PDB entry 8PFG | electron microscopy, 3.10 A resolution | chains I and J of the 9 polymer chains in the assembly

Chain I:
Name: DNA-directed RNA polymerase subunit beta
From: Escherichia coli
Notes: EC 2.7.7.6
Reference sequence: P0A8V2 (RPOB_ECOLI); numbering as in UniProt (aligned over 1-1342)
Sequence (1342 residues; each row starts with the number of its first residue):
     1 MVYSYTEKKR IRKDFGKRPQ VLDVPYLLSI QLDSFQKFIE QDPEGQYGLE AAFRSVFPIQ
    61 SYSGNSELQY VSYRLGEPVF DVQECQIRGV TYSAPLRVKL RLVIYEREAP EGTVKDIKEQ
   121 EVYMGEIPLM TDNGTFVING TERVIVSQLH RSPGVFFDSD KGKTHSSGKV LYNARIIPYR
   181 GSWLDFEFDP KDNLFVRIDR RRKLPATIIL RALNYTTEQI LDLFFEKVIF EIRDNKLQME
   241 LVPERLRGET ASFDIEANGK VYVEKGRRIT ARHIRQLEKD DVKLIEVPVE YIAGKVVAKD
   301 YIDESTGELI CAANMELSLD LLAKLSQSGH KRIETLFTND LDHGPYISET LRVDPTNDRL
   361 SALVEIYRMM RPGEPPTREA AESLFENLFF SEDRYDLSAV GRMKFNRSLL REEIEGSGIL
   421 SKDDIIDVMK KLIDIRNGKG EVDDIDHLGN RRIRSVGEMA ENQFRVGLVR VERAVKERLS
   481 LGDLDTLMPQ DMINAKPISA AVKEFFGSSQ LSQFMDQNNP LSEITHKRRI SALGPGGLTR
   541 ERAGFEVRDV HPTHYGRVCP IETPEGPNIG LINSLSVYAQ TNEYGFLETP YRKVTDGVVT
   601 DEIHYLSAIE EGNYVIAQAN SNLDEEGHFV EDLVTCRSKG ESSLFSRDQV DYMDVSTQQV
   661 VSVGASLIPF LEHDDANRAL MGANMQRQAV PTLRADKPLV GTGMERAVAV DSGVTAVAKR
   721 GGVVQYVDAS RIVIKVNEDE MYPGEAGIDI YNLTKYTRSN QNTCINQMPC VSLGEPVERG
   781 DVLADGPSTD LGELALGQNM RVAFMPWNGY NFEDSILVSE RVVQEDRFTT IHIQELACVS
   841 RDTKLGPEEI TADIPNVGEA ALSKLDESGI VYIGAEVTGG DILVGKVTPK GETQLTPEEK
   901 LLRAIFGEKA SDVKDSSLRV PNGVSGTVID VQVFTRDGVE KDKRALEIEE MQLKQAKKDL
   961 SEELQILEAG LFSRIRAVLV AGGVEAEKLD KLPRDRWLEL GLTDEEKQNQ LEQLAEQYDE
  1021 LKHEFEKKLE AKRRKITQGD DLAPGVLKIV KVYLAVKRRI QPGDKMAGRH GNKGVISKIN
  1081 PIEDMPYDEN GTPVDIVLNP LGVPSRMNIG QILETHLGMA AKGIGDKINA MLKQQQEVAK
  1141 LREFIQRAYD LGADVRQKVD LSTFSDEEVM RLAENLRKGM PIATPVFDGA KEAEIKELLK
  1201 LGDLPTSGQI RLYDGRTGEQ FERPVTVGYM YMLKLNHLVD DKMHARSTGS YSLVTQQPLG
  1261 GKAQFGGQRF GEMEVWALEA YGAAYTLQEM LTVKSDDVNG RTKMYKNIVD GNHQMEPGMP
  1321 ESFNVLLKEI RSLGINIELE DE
Unresolved in the structure: 891-911

Chain J:
Name: DNA-directed RNA polymerase subunit beta'
From: Escherichia coli
Notes: EC 2.7.7.6
Reference sequence: P0A8T7 (RPOC_ECOLI); residue numbers follow UniProt; this construct covers 2-1407
Sequence (1416 residues; each row starts with the number of its first residue):
     1 VKDLLKFLKA QTKTEEFDAI KIALASPDMI RSWSFGEVKK PETINYRTFK PERDGLFCAR
    61 IFGPVKDYEC LCGKYKRLKH RGVICEKCGV EVTQTKVRRE RMGHIELASP TAHIWFLKSL
   121 PSRIGLLLDM PLRDIERVLY FESYVVIEGG MTNLERQQIL TEEQYLDALE EFGDEFDAKM
   181 GAEAIQALLK SMDLEQECEQ LREELNETNS ETKRKKLTKR IKLLEAFVQS GNKPEWMILT
   241 VLPVLPPDLR PLVPLDGGRF ATSDLNDLYR RVINRNNRLK RLLDLAAPDI IVRNEKRMLQ
   301 EAVDALLDNG RRGRAITGSN KRPLKSLADM IKGKQGRFRQ NLLGKRVDYS GRSVITVGPY
   361 LRLHQCGLPK KMALELFKPF IYGKLELRGL ATTIKAAKKM VEREEAVVWD ILDEVIREHP
   421 VLLNRAPTLH RLGIQAFEPV LIEGKAIQLH PLVCAAYNAD FDGDQMAVHV PLTLEAQLEA
   481 RALMMSTNNI LSPANGEPII VPSQDVVLGL YYMTRDCVNA KGEGMVLTGP KEAERLYRSG
   541 LASLHARVKV RITEYEKDAN GELVAKTSLK DTTVGRAILW MIVPKGLPYS IVNQALGKKA
   601 ISKMLNTCYR ILGLKPTVIF ADQIMYTGFA YAARSGASVG IDDMVIPEKK HEIISEAEAE
   661 VAEIQEQFQS GLVTAGERYN KVIDIWAAAN DRVSKAMMDN LQTETVINRD GQEEKQVSFN
   721 SIYMMADSGA RGSAAQIRQL AGMRGLMAKP DGSIIETPIT ANFREGLNVL QYFISTHGAR
   781 KGLADTALKT ANSGYLTRRL VDVAQDLVVT EDDCGTHEGI MMTPVIEGGD VKEPLRDRVL
   841 GRVTAEDVLK PGTADILVPR NTLLHEQWCD LLEENSVDAV KVRSVVSCDT DFGVCAHCYG
   901 RDLARGHIIN KGEAIGVIAA QSIGEPGTQL TMRTFHIGGA ASRAAAESSI QVKNKGSIKL
   961 SNVKSVVNSS GKLVITSRNT ELKLIDEFGR TKESYKVPYG AVLAKGDGEQ VAGGETVANW
  1021 DPHTMPVITE VSGFVRFTDM IDGQTITRQT DELTGLSSLV VLDSAERTAG GKDLRPALKI
  1081 VDAQGNDVLI PGTDMPAQYF LPGKAIVQLE DGVQISSGDT LARIPQESGG TKDITGGLPR
  1141 VADLFEARRP KEPAILAEIS GIVSFGKETK GKRRLVITPV DGSDPYEEMI PKWRQLNVFE
  1201 GERVERGDVI SDGPEAPHDI LRLRGVHAVT RYIVNEVQDV YRLQGVKIND KHIEVIVRQM
  1261 LRKATIVNAG SSDFLEGEQV EYSRVKIANR ELEANGKVGA TYSRDLLGIT KASLATESFI
  1321 SAASFQETTR VLTEAAVAGK RDELRGLKEN VIVGRLIPAG TGYAYHQDRM RRRAAGEAPA
  1381 APQVTAEDAS ASLAELLNAG LGGSDNELEV HHHHHH
Unresolved in the structure: 1-15, 68-92, 936-946, 1127-1133, 1376-1416
Sequence notes: expression tag (1, 1408-1416)
Bound ions: Mg2+: Asp460, Asp462, Asp464 (shared with 2 residues of chain R); Zn2+: Cys814, Cys888, Cys895, Cys898

How chain I and chain J interact:
Contacting residue pairs (336; chain I residue first):
  Ser166(I) - Lys1151(J)
  Gly544(I) - Leu788(J)
  Phe545(I) - Asp785(J)
  Phe545(I) - Leu788(J)  hydrophobic
  Phe545(I) - Arg933(J)  hydrogen bond (backbone-side chain)
  Arg548(I) - Arg780(J)  hydrogen bond (backbone-side chain)
  Arg548(I) - Leu788(J)
  Asp549(I) - Pro750(J)
  Asp549(I) - Lys781(J)
  Asp549(I) - Arg933(J)  salt bridge
  Val550(I) - Pro750(J)
  Val550(I) - Phe773(J)  hydrophobic
  Val550(I) - His777(J)  hydrogen bond (backbone-side chain)
  Val550(I) - Arg780(J)
  His551(I) - Phe773(J)
  Pro552(I) - Phe773(J)  hydrophobic
  Tyr555(I) - Val769(J)
  Tyr555(I) - Phe773(J)
  Cys559(I) - Arg780(J)
  Pro560(I) - Phe773(J)  hydrophobic
  Pro560(I) - Thr776(J)
  Pro560(I) - Arg780(J)  hydrogen bond (backbone-side chain)
  Ile561(I) - Thr776(J)
  Thr563(I) - Arg780(J)
  Glu565(I) - Leu783(J)
  Gly566(I) - Ala787(J)
  Ile569(I) - Leu783(J)  hydrophobic
  Gly570(I) - Arg780(J)
  Asn573(I) - Arg780(J)
  Gln618(I) - Asn768(J)
  Gln618(I) - Leu770(J)
  Asn620(I) - Val769(J)
  Arg637(I) - Leu770(J)
  Ser642(I) - Leu770(J)
  Thr657(I) - Val769(J)
  Leu671(I) - Tyr772(J)  hydrogen bond (backbone-side chain)
  Glu672(I) - Leu767(J)
  His673(I) - Phe763(J)  hydrogen bond (side chain-backbone)
  His673(I) - Arg764(J)  hydrogen bond (side chain-backbone)
  His673(I) - Glu765(J)  hydrogen bond (side chain-backbone)
  Asp674(I) - Phe763(J)
  Asp674(I) - Tyr772(J)  hydrogen bond (backbone-side chain)
  Asp675(I) - Arg744(J)  salt bridge
  Asp675(I) - Phe763(J)
  Asp675(I) - Tyr772(J)
  Ala676(I) - Tyr772(J)
  Ala676(I) - Ala779(J)  hydrophobic
  Asn677(I) - Ala779(J)
  Asn677(I) - Leu783(J)
  Ala679(I) - Tyr772(J)
  Leu680(I) - Leu783(J)  hydrophobic
  Phe804(I) - Ala637(J)
  Phe804(I) - Ser638(J)  hydrogen bond (backbone-side chain)
  Met805(I) - Ala633(J)
  Met805(I) - Ala637(J)
  Pro806(I) - Ala633(J)
  Pro806(I) - Ala637(J)
  Trp807(I) - Ala633(J)  hydrophobic
  Asn808(I) - Pro359(J)
  Asn808(I) - Phe629(J)
  Asn808(I) - Ala633(J)
  Gly809(I) - Val357(J)
  Gly809(I) - Pro359(J)
  Gly809(I) - Phe629(J)
  Tyr810(I) - Val357(J)
  Tyr810(I) - Pro359(J)
  Phe812(I) - Val357(J)  hydrophobic
  Phe812(I) - Pro451(J)
  Phe812(I) - Phe461(J)  hydrophobic
  Phe812(I) - Ser503(J)
  Phe812(I) - Gln504(J)
  Phe812(I) - Asp505(J)
  Phe812(I) - Phe629(J)  hydrophobic
  Glu813(I) - Phe461(J)
  Glu813(I) - Gln504(J)  hydrogen bond
  Asp814(I) - Phe461(J)
  Ser815(I) - Val357(J)
  Ser815(I) - Phe461(J)
  Gln1061(I) - Lys445(J)
  Gly1063(I) - Val354(J)
  Lys1065(I) - Asp462(J)
  Lys1073(I) - Asp462(J)
  Val1075(I) - Phe461(J)
  Val1075(I) - Asp462(J)
  Val1075(I) - Gly463(J)
  Ser1077(I) - Thr356(J)
  Asn1099(I) - Asp505(J)  hydrogen bond
  Pro1100(I) - Ala637(J)
  Pro1100(I) - Val639(J)  hydrophobic
  Leu1101(I) - Asp505(J)
  Leu1101(I) - Leu508(J)  hydrophobic
  Leu1101(I) - Met725(J)  hydrophobic
  Leu1101(I) - Ala730(J)  hydrophobic
  Leu1101(I) - Arg731(J)
  Val1103(I) - Val639(J)  hydrophobic
  Pro1104(I) - Ile722(J)  hydrophobic
  Pro1104(I) - Met725(J)  hydrophobic
  Pro1104(I) - Gln736(J)
  Ser1105(I) - Arg731(J)  hydrogen bond
  Ser1105(I) - Gln736(J)
  Arg1106(I) - Arg731(J)
  Met1107(I) - Gln736(J)
  Met1107(I) - Gln739(J)
  Met1107(I) - Leu740(J)  hydrophobic
  Met1107(I) - Phe763(J)  hydrophobic
  Ile1109(I) - Ile641(J)  hydrophobic
  Ile1109(I) - Met644(J)  hydrophobic
  Ile1109(I) - Leu740(J)  hydrophobic
  Ile1109(I) - Phe763(J)  hydrophobic
  Ile1112(I) - Val639(J)  hydrophobic
  Ile1112(I) - Ile641(J)
  Leu1113(I) - Ile641(J)  hydrophobic
  His1116(I) - Ile641(J)
  Phe1187(I) - Leu767(J)
  Phe1187(I) - Asn768(J)
  Phe1187(I) - Val769(J)  hydrophobic
  Phe1187(I) - Tyr772(J)  hydrophobic
  Glu1192(I) - Asp642(J)
  Glu1192(I) - Arg764(J)  salt bridge
  Lys1196(I) - Asp642(J)  salt bridge
  Ser1207(I) - Asp642(J)
  Gln1209(I) - Gly640(J)
  Glu1219(I) - Arg634(J)  salt bridge
  Phe1221(I) - Ala633(J)
  Phe1221(I) - Arg634(J)
  Glu1222(I) - Tyr512(J)  hydrogen bond
  Glu1222(I) - Tyr537(J)  hydrogen bond
  Glu1222(I) - Arg634(J)
  Glu1222(I) - Ser635(J)
  Arg1223(I) - Tyr512(J)
  Arg1223(I) - Ser635(J)
  Arg1223(I) - Gly636(J)
  Arg1223(I) - Ala637(J)
  Arg1223(I) - Phe719(J)  hydrogen bond (side chain-backbone)
  Arg1223(I) - Ser721(J)  hydrogen bond
  Arg1223(I) - Met724(J)
  Val1225(I) - Gly636(J)
  Val1225(I) - Ser638(J)
  Thr1226(I) - Ser638(J)  hydrogen bond (backbone-side chain)
  Thr1226(I) - Val639(J)  hydrogen bond (side chain-backbone)
  Thr1226(I) - Gly640(J)
  Val1239(I) - Val354(J)  hydrophobic
  Val1239(I) - Lys445(J)
  Lys1242(I) - Arg352(J)
  Lys1242(I) - Val354(J)
  Lys1242(I) - Gln465(J)
  Met1243(I) - Arg352(J)
  Met1243(I) - Ser353(J)
  Met1243(I) - Met372(J)  hydrophobic
  Met1243(I) - Lys445(J)
  His1244(I) - Gly351(J)
  His1244(I) - Arg352(J)  hydrogen bond (backbone-backbone)
  Ala1245(I) - Ser350(J)
  Ala1245(I) - Gly351(J)
  Ala1245(I) - Glu375(J)
  Arg1246(I) - Asp348(J)
  Arg1246(I) - Tyr349(J)  hydrogen bond (backbone-backbone)
  Arg1246(I) - Ser350(J)  hydrogen bond (backbone-backbone)
  Arg1246(I) - Glu375(J)  hydrogen bond (backbone-side chain)
  Arg1246(I) - Leu376(J)
  Ser1247(I) - Asp348(J)
  Ser1247(I) - Tyr349(J)
  Ser1247(I) - Glu375(J)  hydrogen bond (backbone-side chain)
  Ser1247(I) - Leu376(J)
  Ser1247(I) - Lys378(J)
  Tyr1251(I) - Asp348(J)  hydrogen bond
  Leu1253(I) - Arg99(J)
  Leu1253(I) - Pro251(J)  hydrophobic
  Val1254(I) - Arg99(J)  hydrogen bond (backbone-side chain)
  Thr1255(I) - Arg337(J)
  Thr1255(I) - Asn341(J)  hydrogen bond
  Gln1256(I) - Arg99(J)
  Gln1257(I) - Asn341(J)  hydrogen bond (side chain-backbone)
  Gln1257(I) - Lys345(J)
  Gln1257(I) - Arg346(J)
  Pro1258(I) - Arg346(J)
  Pro1258(I) - Asp348(J)
  Leu1259(I) - Arg346(J)
  Gly1260(I) - Arg346(J)
  Phe1265(I) - Glu375(J)
  Gly1267(I) - Arg346(J)  hydrogen bond (backbone-side chain)
  Gly1267(I) - Val347(J)
  Gln1268(I) - Arg346(J)
  Gln1268(I) - Val347(J)  hydrogen bond (backbone-backbone)
  Gln1268(I) - Ser350(J)
  Gln1268(I) - Gly351(J)
  Gln1268(I) - Arg352(J)
  Arg1269(I) - Arg339(J)
  Arg1269(I) - Gln340(J)  hydrogen bond (side chain-backbone)
  Arg1269(I) - Gly344(J)  hydrogen bond (side chain-backbone)
  Arg1269(I) - Lys345(J)
  Arg1269(I) - Arg346(J)
  Phe1270(I) - Gly344(J)
  Phe1270(I) - Lys345(J)  hydrogen bond (backbone-backbone)
  Glu1272(I) - Leu343(J)
  Glu1272(I) - Arg798(J)  salt bridge
  Met1273(I) - Thr428(J)
  Glu1274(I) - Asn424(J)  hydrogen bond
  Glu1274(I) - Ala426(J)
  Glu1274(I) - Thr428(J)  hydrogen bond
  Val1275(I) - Leu343(J)
  Val1275(I) - Val1351(J)  hydrophobic
  Trp1276(I) - Arg798(J)
  Trp1276(I) - Val801(J)
  Trp1276(I) - Val917(J)
  Trp1276(I) - Gln921(J)  hydrogen bond (backbone-side chain)
  Ala1277(I) - Thr428(J)
  Ala1277(I) - Ile434(J)  hydrophobic
  Ala1277(I) - Gln921(J)
  Leu1278(I) - Ile434(J)  hydrophobic
  Leu1278(I) - Met484(J)  hydrophobic
  Glu1279(I) - Ala914(J)
  Glu1279(I) - Val917(J)
  Ala1280(I) - Arg431(J)
  Ala1280(I) - Ile918(J)
  Ala1280(I) - Gln921(J)
  Tyr1281(I) - Arg431(J)
  Tyr1281(I) - Ile434(J)  hydrogen bond (side chain-backbone)
  Tyr1281(I) - Leu483(J)
  Tyr1281(I) - Met484(J)  hydrophobic
  Tyr1281(I) - Asn489(J)  hydrogen bond
  Gly1282(I) - Glu479(J)
  Gly1282(I) - Gly1360(J)
  Gly1282(I) - Thr1361(J)  hydrogen bond (backbone-backbone)
  Ala1283(I) - Glu479(J)
  Ala1284(I) - Glu479(J)  hydrogen bond (backbone-side chain)
  Ala1284(I) - Leu1356(J)
  Ala1284(I) - Ile1357(J)  hydrophobic
  Ala1284(I) - Ala1359(J)
  Ala1284(I) - Thr1361(J)
  Ala1284(I) - Gly1362(J)
  Tyr1285(I) - Glu475(J)
  Tyr1285(I) - Glu479(J)  hydrogen bond (backbone-side chain)
  Tyr1285(I) - Leu1356(J)  hydrophobic
  Tyr1285(I) - Thr1361(J)
  Thr1286(I) - Ala476(J)
  Thr1286(I) - Glu479(J)
  Gln1288(I) - Gly1354(J)
  Gln1288(I) - Arg1355(J)
  Gln1288(I) - Leu1356(J)
  Glu1289(I) - Pro471(J)
  Glu1289(I) - Leu472(J)  hydrogen bond (side chain-backbone)
  Glu1289(I) - Thr473(J)
  Glu1289(I) - Ala476(J)
  Met1290(I) - Val347(J)
  Met1290(I) - Leu422(J)  hydrophobic
  Met1290(I) - His469(J)
  Leu1291(I) - Lys345(J)  hydrogen bond (backbone-side chain)
  Leu1291(I) - Val1351(J)  hydrophobic
  Thr1292(I) - Gly1354(J)
  Lys1294(I) - Asp348(J)
  Lys1294(I) - Tyr349(J)
  Lys1294(I) - Val470(J)
  Lys1294(I) - Leu472(J)
  Ser1295(I) - Lys345(J)
  Ser1295(I) - Arg346(J)  hydrogen bond (side chain-backbone)
  Asp1296(I) - Lys345(J)  salt bridge
  Met1304(I) - Leu472(J)
  Met1304(I) - Thr473(J)
  Tyr1305(I) - Tyr349(J)
  Tyr1305(I) - Pro379(J)  hydrophobic
  Tyr1305(I) - Tyr382(J)
  Ile1308(I) - Pro379(J)  hydrophobic
  Ile1308(I) - Phe380(J)  hydrophobic
  Ile1308(I) - Leu472(J)  hydrophobic
  Val1309(I) - Gly383(J)
  Val1309(I) - Ile394(J)  hydrophobic
  His1313(I) - Phe380(J)
  His1313(I) - Thr473(J)
  His1313(I) - Leu474(J)  hydrogen bond (backbone-backbone)
  His1313(I) - Gln477(J)  hydrogen bond
  Met1319(I) - Val1353(J)
  Pro1320(I) - Val1353(J)
  Pro1320(I) - Gly1354(J)
  Glu1321(I) - Arg99(J)
  Ser1322(I) - Asn341(J)  hydrogen bond (side chain-backbone)
  Ser1322(I) - Leu342(J)
  Phe1323(I) - Ile20(J)  hydrophobic
  Phe1323(I) - Leu342(J)
  Phe1323(I) - Ile1352(J)  hydrophobic
  Val1325(I) - Arg99(J)
  Val1325(I) - Leu249(J)  hydrophobic
  Leu1326(I) - Arg337(J)
  Leu1326(I) - Phe338(J)  hydrophobic
  Leu1326(I) - Leu342(J)  hydrophobic
  Lys1328(I) - Glu100(J)  hydrogen bond (side chain-backbone)
  Lys1328(I) - Met102(J)
  Lys1328(I) - Leu245(J)
  Lys1328(I) - Leu249(J)
  Glu1329(I) - Leu245(J)
  Glu1329(I) - Met330(J)
  Glu1329(I) - Ile331(J)
  Glu1329(I) - Arg337(J)  salt bridge
  Ile1330(I) - Ile331(J)  hydrophobic
  Ile1330(I) - Leu1332(J)  hydrophobic
  Arg1331(I) - Trp33(J)
  Arg1331(I) - Met102(J)
  Arg1331(I) - Pro243(J)
  Ser1332(I) - Met102(J)
  Ser1332(I) - Pro243(J)
  Ser1332(I) - Leu245(J)
  Leu1333(I) - Trp115(J)  hydrophobic
  Leu1333(I) - Pro243(J)
  Leu1333(I) - Leu307(J)  hydrophobic
  Leu1333(I) - Leu327(J)  hydrophobic
  Gly1334(I) - Leu24(J)
  Gly1334(I) - Ala25(J)  hydrogen bond (backbone-backbone)
  Gly1334(I) - His113(J)  hydrogen bond (backbone-side chain)
  Ile1335(I) - Ile22(J)  hydrophobic
  Ile1335(I) - Ala23(J)
  Ile1335(I) - Trp33(J)
  Ile1335(I) - Trp115(J)  hydrophobic
  Ile1335(I) - Ala1336(J)  hydrophobic
  Asn1336(I) - Lys21(J)
  Asn1336(I) - Ile22(J)
  Asn1336(I) - Ala23(J)  hydrogen bond (backbone-backbone)
  Asn1336(I) - Ala25(J)
  Asn1336(I) - Met29(J)
  Asn1336(I) - Trp33(J)
  Ile1337(I) - Ile20(J)  hydrophobic
  Ile1337(I) - Lys21(J)
  Glu1338(I) - Ile20(J)
  Glu1338(I) - Lys21(J)  hydrogen bond (backbone-backbone)
  Leu1339(I) - Phe17(J)  hydrophobic
  Leu1339(I) - Ala19(J)
  Leu1339(I) - Ile20(J)  hydrophobic
  Glu1340(I) - Phe17(J)
  Glu1340(I) - Asp18(J)  hydrogen bond (backbone-backbone)
  Glu1340(I) - Ala19(J)  hydrogen bond (backbone-backbone)
  Glu1340(I) - Ile20(J)
  Glu1340(I) - Lys21(J)  salt bridge
  Glu1340(I) - Arg1341(J)  salt bridge
  Asp1341(I) - Glu16(J)
  Asp1341(I) - Asp18(J)
  Glu1342(I) - Asp18(J)
  Glu1342(I) - Lys21(J)  salt bridge
Also at the interface, not in a pair above, chain I (163 interface residues in all): Glu546, His554, Ala619, Glu641, Leu644, Val660, Asn811, Arg841, Pro1062, Gly1074, Ile1076, Thr1217, Pro1224, Asp1240, Thr1248, Gly1271, Arg1301, Met1315, Pro1317, Gly1318
Also at the interface, not in a pair above, chain J (184 interface residues in all): Arg101, Phe116, Val244, Asp248, Asp256, Gly257, Arg259, Ile355, Tyr360, Lys371, Arg425, His430, Leu432, Gln435, Ala446, Ala467, Leu544, Ala630, Ala632, Asp643, Gly732, Ile737, Lys749, Thr757, Gly766, Ile774, Ser775, Ala784, Thr797, Asp802, Met932, Glu1152, Phe1319, Leu1347

In short:
163 residues of chain I face 184 of chain J across their interface; the contacts include 54 hydrogen bonds and
11 salt bridges. Polar pairs include Asp549(I)-Arg933(J), Asp675(I)-Arg744(J) and Glu1192(I)-Arg764(J). The
Mg2+ site is built by Asp460(J), Asp462(J) and Asp464(J).
Chain I is DNA-directed RNA polymerase subunit beta and chain J is DNA-directed RNA polymerase subunit beta',
both from Escherichia coli; the structure, autoinhibited RfaH bound to E. coli transcription complex paused at
ops site (encounter complex), not fully ..., was determined by electron microscopy (same publication as 8PEN,
8PFJ, 8PH9, 8PHK, 8PIB, 8PID, 8PIL and 8PIM).
